PDB entry 9QYU | X-ray diffraction, 1.51 A resolution | chain B

== Chain B ==
Molecule: Leaf-branch compost cutinase
Source organism: uncultured bacterium
Notes: EC 3.1.1.74, 3.1.1.101
UniProt: G9BY57 (PETH_UNKP); residues 2-258 here correspond to UniProt positions 36-292 (UniProt number = residue number + 34)
Sequence (257 residues; each row starts with the number of its first residue):
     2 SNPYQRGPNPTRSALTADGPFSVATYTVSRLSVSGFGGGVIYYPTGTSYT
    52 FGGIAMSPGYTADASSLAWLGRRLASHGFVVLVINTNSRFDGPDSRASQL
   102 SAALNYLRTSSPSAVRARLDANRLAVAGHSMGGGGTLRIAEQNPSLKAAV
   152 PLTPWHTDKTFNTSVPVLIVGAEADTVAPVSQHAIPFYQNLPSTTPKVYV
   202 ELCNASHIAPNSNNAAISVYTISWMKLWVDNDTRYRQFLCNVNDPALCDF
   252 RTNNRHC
Construct notes: engineered mutation Y50 (Leu84 in G9BY57); conflict G93 (Tyr127 in G9BY57), C204 (Asp238 in G9BY57), I209 (Phe243 in G9BY57), C249 (Ser283 in G9BY57)
Cystine bridges: C204-C249, C241-C258
From the paper describing this entry:
  - contacts within the chain: R7-Y50 (cation-pi contact)
  - mutagenesis - Y61E: abolished catalytic activity

== In short ==
From the paper: Y61E abolishes catalytic activity; contacts within the chain involving R7 and Y50.
Chain B is Leaf-branch compost cutinase (uncultured bacterium); the structure, Crystal structure of leaf
branch compost cutinase quintuple variant ICCG L50Y, was determined by X-ray diffraction (same publication as
9QYP, 9QYQ, 9QYR, 9QYS and 9QYT).
